Entry 4ESV (X-ray diffraction, 3.20 A resolution); this record covers chains V and D of the 7 polymer chains in the assembly.

# Chain V
Molecule: 14-nt DNA strand
Sequence (14 nucleotides; each row starts with the number of its first residue):
     1 TTTTTTTTTTTTTT

# Chain D
Protein: Replicative helicase
Organism: Geobacillus stearothermophilus
Notes: EC 3.6.4.12
UniProt: Q9X4C9 (Q9X4C9_GEOSE); numbering as in UniProt (aligned over 1-454)
Chain sequence (454 residues; numbered 1 to 454; the number before each row is that of its first residue):
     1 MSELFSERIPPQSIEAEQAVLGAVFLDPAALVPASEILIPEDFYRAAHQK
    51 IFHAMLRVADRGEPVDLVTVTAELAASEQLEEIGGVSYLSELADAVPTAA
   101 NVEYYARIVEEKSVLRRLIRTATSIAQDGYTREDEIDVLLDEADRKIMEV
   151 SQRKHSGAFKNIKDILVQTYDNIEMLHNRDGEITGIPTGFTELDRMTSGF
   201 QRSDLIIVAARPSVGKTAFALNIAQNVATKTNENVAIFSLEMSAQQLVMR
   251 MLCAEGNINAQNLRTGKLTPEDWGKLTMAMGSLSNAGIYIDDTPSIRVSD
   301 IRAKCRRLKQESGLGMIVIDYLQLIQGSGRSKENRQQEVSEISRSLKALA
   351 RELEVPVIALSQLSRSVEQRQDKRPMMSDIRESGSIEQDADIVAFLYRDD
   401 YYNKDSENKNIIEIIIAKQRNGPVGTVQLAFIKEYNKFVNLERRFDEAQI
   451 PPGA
Disordered / not traced: 1-7, 156-157, 182, 442-454
Swiss-Prot annotation at these positions:
  - region: Lys163 to Leu176 (Linker helix)
  - active site: Glu241 (Nucleophile)
  - binding site (ATP): Ser213, Gly215, Lys216, Thr217, Ala218, Arg250, Gln362, Lys418, Gln419, Arg420
  - binding site (ssDNA): Arg381, Glu382, Gly384
  - site: Gln362 (Gamma-phosphate sensor)
  - mutagenesis: Lys216 (K216A: Loss of helicase activity, reduced ATPase activity, still forms homohexamers, ATPase not activated by DnaG primase, still interacts with DnaG, almost complete loss of ssDNA-binding), Thr217 (T217A: Loss of helicase and ATPase activity, still interacts with DnaG, complete loss of ssDNA-binding. No longer forms a complex with DNA clamp loader subunit tau), Glu241 (E241A: Loss of helicase activity, reduced ATPase activity, ATPase partially activated by DnaG primase, 4-fold decreased ssDNA-binding), Asp320 (D320A/N: Loss of helicase and ATPase activity, still interacts with DnaG, 4- to 15-fold decreased ssDNA-binding), Gln362 (Q362A: Partial loss of helicase and ATPase activities, ATPase and helicase partially activated by DnaG primase, wild-type ss- and dsDNA binding ...)
Bound ions: Ca2+ site 1: Thr217 (together with GDP); Ca2+ site 2 near Asn285 (its only coordinating residue here)
Residues lining bound ligands:
  - tetrafluoroaluminate (ALF), molecule 1: Pro212, Ser213, Lys216, Thr217, Glu241, Met242, Tyr321, Gln362
  - tetrafluoroaluminate (ALF), molecule 2: Gln388, Lys418, Arg420
  - GDP (guanosine-5'-diphosphate), molecule 1: Arg211, Pro212, Ser213, Val214, Gly215, Lys216, Thr217, Ala218, Met242, Arg250, Ala260, Gln261, Arg264, Arg398, Phe431, Lys433, Glu434, Asn436
  - GDP, molecule 2: Gln419, Arg420, Asn421, Gly422, Pro423
From the paper describing this entry:
  - binding site for the 14-nt DNA strand (chain V): Arg381, Glu382
  - binding site for GDP: Gly215, Lys216, Thr217, Arg250, Gln362
  - binding site for tetrafluoroaluminate: Lys216, Lys418, Arg420
  - catalytic residues: Glu241
  - allosteric site: Arg420 (proposed by the authors, not directly observed)

# How chain V and chain D interact
Residue-residue contacts (12; chain V residue first):
  DT7(V) with Asn334(D), base contact; Gln336(D), phosphate contact
  DT8(V) with Gln336(D), sugar contact; Glu382(D), sugar contact; Ser383(D), phosphate contact; Gly384(D), hydrogen bond to the phosphate
  DT9(V) with Ser364(D), phosphate contact; Arg381(D), hydrogen bond to the phosphate; Glu382(D), hydrogen bond to the phosphate
  DT10(V) with Arg365(D), phosphate contact; Arg381(D), salt bridge to the phosphate
  DT11(V) with Arg365(D), salt bridge to the phosphate
Interface residues without a listed pair, chain D (9 interface residues in all): Ile380

# In short
5 residues of chain V and 9 residues of chain D are in contact, with 3 hydrogen bonds and 2 salt bridges.
Polar contacts include DT8(V)-Gly384(D), DT9(V)-Arg381(D) and DT9(V)-Glu382(D). Ligands of chain D:
tetrafluoroaluminate and GDP. The paper reports the catalytic residue Glu241(D); a binding site for GDP at
Gly215(D), Lys216(D) and Thr217(D) among others.
Here chain V is a 14-nt DNA strand and chain D is Replicative helicase (Geobacillus stearothermophilus). Entry
4ESV (A New Twist on the Translocation Mechanism of Helicases from the Structure of DnaB with its ...) was
determined by X-ray diffraction.
